PDB entry 6AOP | X-ray diffraction, 2.30 A resolution | chains A and B

== Chain A ==
Protein: Hemagglutinin HA1 chain
Source organism: Influenza A virus (A/Brisbane/10/2007(H3N2))
Reference sequence: I6UCL3 (I6UCL3_9INFA); numbering as in UniProt (aligned over 11-329)
Chain sequence (323 residues; numbered 7 to 329; the number before each row is that of its first residue):
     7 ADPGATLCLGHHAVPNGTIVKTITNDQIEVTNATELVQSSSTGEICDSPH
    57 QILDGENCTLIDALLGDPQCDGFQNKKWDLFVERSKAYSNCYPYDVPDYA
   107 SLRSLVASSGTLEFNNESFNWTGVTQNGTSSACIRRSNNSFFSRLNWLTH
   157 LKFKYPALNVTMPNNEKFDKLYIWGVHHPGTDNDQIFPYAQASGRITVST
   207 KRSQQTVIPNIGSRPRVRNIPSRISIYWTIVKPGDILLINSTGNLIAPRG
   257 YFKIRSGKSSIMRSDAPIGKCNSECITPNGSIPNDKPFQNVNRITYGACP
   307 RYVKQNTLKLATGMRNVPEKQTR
Disordered / not traced: 7-8, 326-329
Disulfides: Cys52-Cys277, Cys64-Cys76, Cys97-Cys139, Cys281-Cys305
Covalently attached groups: N-acetylglucosamine (NAG) linked to Asn22, Asn38, Asn63, Asn133, Asn285; glycan linked to Asn165
Sequence notes: expression tag (7-10)
What the authors report for this chain:
  - conformationally variable residues: Thr155 to Leu164, Gly186 to Gly200, Ile214 to Gly218

== Chain B ==
Protein: Hemagglutinin HA2 chain
Source organism: Influenza A virus (A/Brisbane/10/2007(H3N2))
Reference sequence: A8W891 (A8W891_9INFA); residues 1-174 here correspond to UniProt positions 330-503 (UniProt number = residue number + 329)
Chain sequence (174 residues; row label = number of the first residue in the row):
     1 GIFGAIAGFIENGWEGMVDGWYGFRHQNSEGIGQAADLKSTQAAIDQING
    51 KLNRLIGKTNEKFHQIEKEFSEVEGRIQDLEKYVEDTKIDLWSYNAELLV
   101 ALENQHTIDLTDSEMNKLFEKTKKQLRENAEDMGNGCFKIYHKCDNACIG
   151 SIRNGTYDHDVYRDEALNNRFQIK
Disordered / not traced: 174
Disulfides: Cys144-Cys148
Covalently attached groups: N-acetylglucosamine (NAG) linked to Asn154

== Interface between chain A and chain B ==
Contacting residue pairs (132):
  Gly10(A) - Ile140(B)
  Gly10(A) - His142(B)
  Ala11(A) - Gln27(B)
  Ala11(A) - Asn28(B)
  Ala11(A) - Phe138(B)
  Ala11(A) - Lys139(B)
  Ala11(A) - Ile140(B)  hydrogen bond (backbone-backbone)
  Ala11(A) - His142(B)
  Thr12(A) - His26(B)
  Thr12(A) - Gln27(B)  hydrogen bond (backbone-backbone)
  Thr12(A) - Phe138(B)
  Leu13(A) - Phe24(B)  hydrophobic
  Leu13(A) - Arg25(B)
  Leu13(A) - Thr122(B)
  Leu13(A) - Cys137(B)
  Leu13(A) - Phe138(B)  hydrogen bond (backbone-backbone)
  Leu13(A) - Ile140(B)  hydrophobic
  Leu13(A) - Ile152(B)  hydrophobic
  Cys14(A) - Trp14(B)
  Cys14(A) - Gly23(B)
  Cys14(A) - Phe24(B)
  Cys14(A) - Arg25(B)  hydrogen bond (backbone-backbone)
  Cys14(A) - Gly136(B)
  Cys14(A) - Cys137(B)  disulfide
  Leu15(A) - Ile10(B)
  Leu15(A) - Trp14(B)
  Leu15(A) - Gly23(B)
  Leu15(A) - Phe24(B)  hydrophobic
  Leu15(A) - Leu118(B)  hydrophobic
  Leu15(A) - Gly136(B)  hydrogen bond (backbone-backbone)
  Leu15(A) - Phe138(B)  hydrophobic
  Gly16(A) - Trp14(B)
  Gly16(A) - Tyr22(B)
  Gly16(A) - Gly23(B)  hydrogen bond (backbone-backbone)
  Gly16(A) - Met115(B)
  His17(A) - Ile6(B)
  His17(A) - Ile10(B)
  His17(A) - Asn12(B)
  His17(A) - Gly13(B)
  His17(A) - Trp14(B)  hydrogen bond (backbone-backbone)
  His17(A) - Met17(B)
  His17(A) - Trp21(B)
  His17(A) - Met115(B)
  His18(A) - Gly13(B)
  His18(A) - Trp14(B)
  His18(A) - Met17(B)
  His18(A) - Gly20(B)
  His18(A) - Trp21(B)  hydrogen bond (backbone-backbone)
  Ala19(A) - Gly13(B)
  Ala19(A) - Trp14(B)  hydrogen bond (backbone-backbone)
  Ala19(A) - Glu15(B)
  Pro21(A) - Glu15(B)
  Val26(A) - Asn104(B)
  Lys27(A) - Glu97(B)
  Lys27(A) - Asn104(B)  hydrogen bond (backbone-side chain)
  Thr28(A) - Ala101(B)
  Thr28(A) - Gln105(B)  hydrogen bond
  Thr28(A) - Ile108(B)
  Ile29(A) - Ala101(B)  hydrogen bond (backbone-backbone)
  Ile29(A) - Leu102(B)  hydrophobic
  Ile29(A) - Gln105(B)  hydrogen bond (backbone-side chain)
  Thr30(A) - Gln105(B)  hydrogen bond
  Ile34(A) - Ile108(B)  hydrophobic
  Leu42(A) - Val100(B)  hydrophobic
  Arg109(A) - Glu67(B)  salt bridge
  Ser110(A) - His64(B)  hydrogen bond
  Ser114(A) - His64(B)
  Lys264(A) - Phe63(B)
  Ser265(A) - His64(B)
  Ser266(A) - His64(B)  hydrogen bond
  Arg269(A) - Glu67(B)  salt bridge
  Asn290(A) - Thr59(B)
  Asp291(A) - Ile56(B)
  Asp291(A) - Gly57(B)  hydrogen bond (backbone-backbone)
  Lys292(A) - Thr59(B)
  Pro293(A) - Leu55(B)
  Phe294(A) - Ala96(B)  hydrophobic
  Arg299(A) - Lys68(B)  hydrogen bond (backbone-side chain)
  Arg299(A) - Glu85(B)
  Arg299(A) - Ile89(B)
  Ile300(A) - Lys68(B)
  Thr301(A) - Gln65(B)  hydrogen bond (backbone-side chain)
  Tyr302(A) - Lys62(B)
  Tyr302(A) - Phe63(B)
  Gly303(A) - Asn60(B)
  Gly303(A) - Glu61(B)
  Gly303(A) - Lys62(B)  hydrogen bond (backbone-backbone)
  Ala304(A) - Thr59(B)
  Ala304(A) - Asn60(B)
  Ala304(A) - Glu61(B)
  Cys305(A) - Thr59(B)
  Cys305(A) - Asn60(B)  hydrogen bond (backbone-side chain)
  Pro306(A) - Thr59(B)
  Arg307(A) - Asn60(B)  hydrogen bond
  Arg307(A) - Trp92(B)
  Tyr308(A) - Ile89(B)  hydrophobic
  Val309(A) - Trp92(B)
  Val309(A) - Ser93(B)
  Lys310(A) - Ile89(B)
  Lys310(A) - Asp90(B)  salt bridge
  Lys310(A) - Ser93(B)  hydrogen bond (backbone-side chain)
  Gln311(A) - Ser93(B)  hydrogen bond (side chain-backbone)
  Gln311(A) - Glu97(B)  hydrogen bond
  Leu314(A) - Ala96(B)  hydrophobic
  Leu314(A) - Glu97(B)
  Lys315(A) - Val100(B)
  Lys315(A) - Asn104(B)  hydrogen bond (backbone-side chain)
  Leu316(A) - Leu52(B)  hydrophobic
  Leu316(A) - Leu55(B)  hydrophobic
  Leu316(A) - Val100(B)  hydrophobic
  Leu316(A) - Glu103(B)
  Leu316(A) - Asn104(B)
  Ala317(A) - Asn104(B)  hydrogen bond (backbone-side chain)
  Thr318(A) - Trp21(B)
  Thr318(A) - Ile48(B)
  Gly319(A) - Thr107(B)
  Met320(A) - Ile6(B)  hydrophobic
  Met320(A) - Trp21(B)
  Met320(A) - Tyr22(B)
  Met320(A) - Thr111(B)
  Arg321(A) - Ala7(B)
  Val323(A) - Ala7(B)  hydrophobic
  Val323(A) - Glu11(B)
  Val323(A) - Asn12(B)
  Val323(A) - Gly13(B)  hydrogen bond (backbone-backbone)
  Pro324(A) - Asn12(B)
  Pro324(A) - Glu15(B)
  Glu325(A) - Asn12(B)
  Glu325(A) - Gly13(B)
  Glu325(A) - Trp14(B)
  Glu325(A) - Glu15(B)  hydrogen bond (side chain-backbone)
  Glu325(A) - Arg25(B)  salt bridge
Also at the interface, not in a pair above, chain A (59 interface residues in all): Val20, Val36, Thr40, Ala113, Ile267
Also at the interface, not in a pair above, chain B (66 interface residues in all): Gly16, Glu69, Lys88, Leu98, Leu99, Phe119, Lys143, Cys144
Disulfides between the chains: Cys14(A)-Cys137(B)

== Summary ==
59 residues of chain A face 66 of chain B across their interface; the contacts include 1 disulfide bond, 29
hydrogen bonds and 4 salt bridges. Polar pairs include Arg109(A)-Glu67(B), Arg269(A)-Glu67(B) and
Lys310(A)-Asp90(B). N-acetylglucosamine is covalently linked to Asn22(A), Asn38(A), Asn63(A), Asn133(A),
Asn165(A) and Asn285(A). From the paper: conformational variability at Thr155(A), Gly186(A) and Ile214(A).
Chain A is Hemagglutinin HA1 chain and chain B is Hemagglutinin HA2 chain, both from Influenza A virus
(A/Brisbane/10/2007(H3N2)); the structure, Crystal structure of the A/Brisbane/10/2007 (H3N2) influenza virus
hemagglutinin L194P mutant apo form, was determined by X-ray diffraction together with 6AOQ, 6AOR, 6AOS, 6AOT,
6AOU and 6AOV from the same study.
